PDB entry 1O9E | X-ray diffraction, 2.60 A resolution | chain A

[Chain A]
Molecule: 14-3-3-like protein C
Source organism: Nicotiana tabacum
UniProtKB: P93343 (143C_TOBAC); residues 1-260 here = UniProt positions 1-260
Amino-acid sequence (260 residues; numbered 1 to 260; the number before each row is that of its first residue):
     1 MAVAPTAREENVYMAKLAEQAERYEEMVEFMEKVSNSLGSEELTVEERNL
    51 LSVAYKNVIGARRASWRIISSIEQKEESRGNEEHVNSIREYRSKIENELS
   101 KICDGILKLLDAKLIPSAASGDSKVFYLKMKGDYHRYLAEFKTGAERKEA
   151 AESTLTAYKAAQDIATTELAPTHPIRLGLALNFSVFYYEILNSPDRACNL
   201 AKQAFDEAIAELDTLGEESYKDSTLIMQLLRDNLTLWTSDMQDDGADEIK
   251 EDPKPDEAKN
Unresolved in the structure: 1-4, 216-219, 241-260
Small-molecule neighbours:
  - citrate anion (FLC): Lys56, Arg63, Lys129, Arg136, Tyr137, Leu181, Asn182, Val185, Glu189
  - fusicoccin (FSC): Glu19, Glu46, Asn49, Leu50, Ser52, Val53, Lys56, Phe126, Lys129, Met130, Asp133, Pro174, Ile175, Gly178, Lys221, Asp222, Leu225, Ile226
From the paper describing this entry:
  - binding site for fusicoccin: Asn49, Lys129, Asp222

[Overview]
Chain A binds citrate anion and fusicoccin. The paper reports a binding site for fusicoccin at Asn49, Lys129
and Asp222.
Chain A is 14-3-3-like protein C (Nicotiana tabacum); the structure, Structural view of a fungal toxin acting
on a 14-3-3 regulatory complex, was determined by X-ray diffraction (same publication as 1O9C, 1O9D and 1O9F).
